2OTT - chain X; structure by X-ray diffraction, 2.50 A resolution.

# Chain X
Molecule: T-cell surface glycoprotein CD5
From: Homo sapiens
Notes: fragment: cd5_diii
UniProtKB: P06127 (CD5_HUMAN); residues 11-103 here correspond to UniProt positions 276-368 (UniProt number = residue number + 265)
Amino-acid sequence (98 residues; each row starts with the number of its first residue):
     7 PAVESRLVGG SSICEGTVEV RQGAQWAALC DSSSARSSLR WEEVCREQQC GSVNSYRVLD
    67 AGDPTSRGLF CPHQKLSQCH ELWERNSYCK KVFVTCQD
Unresolved in the structure: 39-42
Disulfide bonds: Cys20-Cys56, Cys36-Cys95, Cys51-Cys102, Cys77-Cys85
Sequence notes: cloning artifact (7-10, 104)

# Summary
Chain X is T-cell surface glycoprotein CD5 (Homo sapiens); the structure, Crystal structure of CD5_DIII, was
determined by X-ray diffraction together with 2JA4 from the same study.
